Entry 2VYE (X-ray diffraction, 4.10 A resolution (low resolution: residue-level contacts below are approximate; hydrogen-bond / salt-bridge calls are withheld)); this record covers chains A and B of the 3 polymer chains in the assembly.

Chain A:
Protein: Replicative DNA helicase
From: Geobacillus kaustophilus HTA426
Notes: EC 3.6.1.-
Reference sequence: Q5KU75 (Q5KU75_GEOKA); residue numbers follow UniProt; this construct covers 1-454
Sequence (454 residues; numbered 1 to 454; the number before each row is that of its first residue):
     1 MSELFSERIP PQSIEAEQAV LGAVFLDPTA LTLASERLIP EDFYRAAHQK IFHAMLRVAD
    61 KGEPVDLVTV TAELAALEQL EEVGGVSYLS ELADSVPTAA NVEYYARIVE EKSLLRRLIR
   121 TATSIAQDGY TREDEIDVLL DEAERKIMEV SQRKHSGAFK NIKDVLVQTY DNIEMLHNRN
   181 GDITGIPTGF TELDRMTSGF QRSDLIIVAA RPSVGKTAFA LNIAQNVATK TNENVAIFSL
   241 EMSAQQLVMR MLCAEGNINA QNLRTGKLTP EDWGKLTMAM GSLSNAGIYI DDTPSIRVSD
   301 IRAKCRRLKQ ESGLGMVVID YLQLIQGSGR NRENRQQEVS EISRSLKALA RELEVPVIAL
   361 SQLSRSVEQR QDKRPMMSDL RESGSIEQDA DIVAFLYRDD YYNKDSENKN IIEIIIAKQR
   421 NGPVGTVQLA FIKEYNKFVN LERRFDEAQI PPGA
Disordered / not traced: 1-8, 373-374, 401-402, 423-426, 442-454
Reported in the primary citation:
  - binding site for the 9-nt DNA strand: R330, R332
  - conformationally variable residues (loop rearrangement): Y321 to R335
  - mutagenesis - K50A, R117A, R120A, R145A, R145A/K146A, R330A, R332A, R344A: decreased binding to ssDNA

Chain B:
Protein: Replicative DNA helicase
From: Geobacillus kaustophilus HTA426
Notes: EC 3.6.1.-
Reference sequence: Q5KU75 (Q5KU75_GEOKA); residues 1001-1454 here correspond to UniProt positions 1-454 (UniProt number = residue number - 1000)
Sequence (454 residues; row label = number of the first residue in the row):
  1001 MSELFSERIP PQSIEAEQAV LGAVFLDPTA LTLASERLIP EDFYRAAHQK IFHAMLRVAD
  1061 KGEPVDLVTV TAELAALEQL EEVGGVSYLS ELADSVPTAA NVEYYARIVE EKSLLRRLIR
  1121 TATSIAQDGY TREDEIDVLL DEAERKIMEV SQRKHSGAFK NIKDVLVQTY DNIEMLHNRN
  1181 GDITGIPTGF TELDRMTSGF QRSDLIIVAA RPSVGKTAFA LNIAQNVATK TNENVAIFSL
  1241 EMSAQQLVMR MLCAEGNINA QNLRTGKLTP EDWGKLTMAM GSLSNAGIYI DDTPSIRVSD
  1301 IRAKCRRLKQ ESGLGMVVID YLQLIQGSGR NRENRQQEVS EISRSLKALA RELEVPVIAL
  1361 SQLSRSVEQR QDKRPMMSDL RESGSIEQDA DIVAFLYRDD YYNKDSENKN IIEIIIAKQR
  1421 NGPVGTVQLA FIKEYNKFVN LERRFDEAQI PPGA
Disordered / not traced: 1001-1006, 1161-1163, 1258-1267, 1375-1378, 1396-1414, 1421-1424, 1428-1454
Reported in the primary citation:
  - binding site for the 9-nt DNA strand: R1344

Interface between chain A and chain B:
Residue-residue contacts (39; chain A residue first):
  E15(A) with V1068(B)
  A19(A) with V1068(B)
  P97(A) with D1066(B); V1068(B)
  N101(A) with P1064(B); D1066(B)
  Y104(A) with E1063(B); P1064(B)
  Y105(A) with D1066(B); V1068(B)
  I108(A) with T1069(B)
  Q245(A) with V1165(B); Q1168(B); T1169(B)
  V248(A) with V1165(B)
  G266(A) with L1176(B)
  W273(A) with I1173(B); H1177(B)
  L276(A) with I1173(B)
  M280(A) with L1166(B)
  S284(A) with L1166(B)
  R297(A) with R1153(B)
  V298(A) with E1036(B)
  S299(A) with E1036(B); R1153(B)
  D300(A) with R1153(B)
  R302(A) with L1033(B); E1036(B)
  R306(A) with E1103(B)
  S328(A) with S1035(B); I1039(B)
  G329(A) with I1039(B)
  R330(A) with E1041(B)
  Q337(A) with D1060(B)
  R344(A) with A1059(B); D1060(B)
  S345(A) with T1032(B); E1036(B)
  E352(A) with L1033(B)
Other interface residues (no listed pair), chain A (33 interface residues in all): A16, L263, R264, L283, S340, A348
Other interface residues (no listed pair), chain B (29 interface residues in all): R1037, G1062, T1071, A1072, V1086, N1172, G1425

In short:
33 residues of chain A face 29 of chain B across their interface. The paper reports a binding site for the
9-nt DNA strand at R330(A), R332(A) and R1344(B); K50A, R117A and R120A of chain A, among others, reduce
binding to ssDNA; 8 substitutions were tested in all.
Chain A and chain B are both Replicative DNA helicase (Geobacillus kaustophilus HTA426); the structure,
Crystal Structure of the DnaC-ssDNA complex, was determined by X-ray diffraction together with 2VYF from the
same study.
